PDB entry 2W8C | X-ray diffraction, 1.80 A resolution | chain A

== Chain A ==
Name: Plastocyanin
From: Phormidium laminosum
Reference sequence: Q51883 (PLAS_PHOLA); residues 1-105 here correspond to UniProt positions 35-139 (UniProt number = residue number + 34)
Amino-acid sequence (106 residues; each row starts with the number of its first residue; numbering starts at 0):
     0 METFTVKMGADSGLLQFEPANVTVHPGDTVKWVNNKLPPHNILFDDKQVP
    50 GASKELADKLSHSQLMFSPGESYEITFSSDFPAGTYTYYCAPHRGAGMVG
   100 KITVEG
Bound ions: Zn2+ site 1: Glu-1, His-24, Asp-27; Cu ion: His-39, Cys-89, His-92, Met-97; Zn2+ site 2: Asp-44, Asp-45, His-61; Zn2+ site 3: Asp-79 (shared with 2 residues of chain B)
UniProt features mapped onto this chain:
  - binding site (Cu cation): His-39, Cys-89, His-92, Met-97

== In short ==
The Zn2+ site 1 is built by Glu-1, His-24 and Asp-27. His-39, Cys-89, His-92 and Met-97 form the Cu ion site.
Curated annotation (UniProt) lists 4 Cu cation-binding residues.
Chain A is Plastocyanin (Phormidium laminosum); the structure, Plastocyanin variant with N-terminal Methionine
- closed structure, was determined by X-ray diffraction together with 2W88 from the same study.
